3GTO - chains B and C of the 13 polymer chains in the assembly; structure by X-ray diffraction, 4.00 A resolution.

Chain B:
Name: DNA-directed RNA polymerase II subunit RPB2
Source organism: Saccharomyces cerevisiae
Notes: EC 2.7.7.6; fragment: DNA-directed RNA polymerase II 140 kDa polypeptide
UniProtKB: P08518 (RPB2_YEAST); numbering as in UniProt (aligned over 1-1224)
Sequence (1224 residues; row label = number of the first residue in the row):
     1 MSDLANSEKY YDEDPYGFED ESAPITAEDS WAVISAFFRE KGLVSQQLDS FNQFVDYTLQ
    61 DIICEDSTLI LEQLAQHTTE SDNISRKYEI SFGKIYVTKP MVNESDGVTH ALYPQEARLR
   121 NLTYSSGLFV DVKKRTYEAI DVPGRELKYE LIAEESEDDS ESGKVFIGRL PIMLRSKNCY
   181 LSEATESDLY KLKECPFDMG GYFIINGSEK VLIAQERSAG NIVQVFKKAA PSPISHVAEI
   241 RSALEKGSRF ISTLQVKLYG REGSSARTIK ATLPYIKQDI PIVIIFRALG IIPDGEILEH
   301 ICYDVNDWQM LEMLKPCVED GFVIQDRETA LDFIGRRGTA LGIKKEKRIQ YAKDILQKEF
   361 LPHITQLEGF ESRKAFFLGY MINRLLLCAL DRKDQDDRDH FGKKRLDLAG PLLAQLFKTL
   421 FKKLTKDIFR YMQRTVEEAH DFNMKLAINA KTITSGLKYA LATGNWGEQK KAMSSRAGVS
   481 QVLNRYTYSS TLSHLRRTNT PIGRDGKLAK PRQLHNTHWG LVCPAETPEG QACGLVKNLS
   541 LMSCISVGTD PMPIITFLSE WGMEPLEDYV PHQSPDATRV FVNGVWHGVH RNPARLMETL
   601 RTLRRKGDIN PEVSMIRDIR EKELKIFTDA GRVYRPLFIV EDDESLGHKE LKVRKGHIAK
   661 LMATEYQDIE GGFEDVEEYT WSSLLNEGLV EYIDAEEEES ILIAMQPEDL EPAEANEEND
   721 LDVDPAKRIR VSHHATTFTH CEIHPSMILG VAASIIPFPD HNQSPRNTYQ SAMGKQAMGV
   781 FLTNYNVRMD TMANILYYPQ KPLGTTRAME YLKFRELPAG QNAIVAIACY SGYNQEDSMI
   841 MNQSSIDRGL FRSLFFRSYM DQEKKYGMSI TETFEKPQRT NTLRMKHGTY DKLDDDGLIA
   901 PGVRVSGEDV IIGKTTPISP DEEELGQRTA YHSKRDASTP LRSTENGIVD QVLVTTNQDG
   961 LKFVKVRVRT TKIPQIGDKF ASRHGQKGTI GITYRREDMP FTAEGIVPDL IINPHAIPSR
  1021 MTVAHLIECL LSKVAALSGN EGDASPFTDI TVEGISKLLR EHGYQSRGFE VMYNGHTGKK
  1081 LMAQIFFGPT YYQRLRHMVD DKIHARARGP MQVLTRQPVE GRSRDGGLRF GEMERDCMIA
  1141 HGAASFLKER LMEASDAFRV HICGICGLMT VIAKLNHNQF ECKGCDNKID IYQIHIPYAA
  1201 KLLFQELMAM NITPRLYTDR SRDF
Unresolved in the structure: 1-19, 71-89, 135-163, 336-344, 438-445, 503-508, 669-677, 716-721, 920-932
Bound ions: Zn2+: C1163, C1166, C1182

Chain C:
Name: DNA-directed RNA polymerase II subunit RPB3
Source organism: Saccharomyces cerevisiae
Notes: fragment: DNA-directed RNA polymerase II 45 kDa polypeptide
UniProtKB: P16370 (RPB3_YEAST); numbering as in UniProt (aligned over 1-318)
Sequence (318 residues; each row starts with the number of its first residue):
     1 MSEEGPQVKI REASKDNVDF ILSNVDLAMA NSLRRVMIAE IPTLAIDSVE VETNTTVLAD
    61 EFIAHRLGLI PLQSMDIEQL EYSRDCFCED HCDKCSVVLT LQAFGESEST TNVYSKDLVI
   121 VSNLMGRNIG HPIIQDKEGN GVLICKLRKG QELKLTCVAK KGIAKEHAKW GPAAAIEFEY
   181 DPWNKLKHTD YWYEQDSAKE WPQSKNCEYE DPPNEGDPFD YKAQADTFYM NVESVGSIPV
   241 DQVVVRGIDT LQKKVASILL ALTQMDQDKV NFASGDNNTA SNMLGSNEDV MMTGAEQDPY
   301 SNASQMGNTG SGGYDNAW
Unresolved in the structure: 1-2, 269-318
Bound ions: Zn2+: C86, C92, C95
UniProt features mapped onto this chain:
  - binding site (Zn(2+)): C86, C88, C92, C95
  - modified residue: S2 (N-acetylserine)
  - natural variant: A30 (A30D: In mutant RPB3-1)
  - mutagenesis: K9 (K9E: Transcript termination readthrough)

How chain B and chain C interact:
Residue-residue contacts (71):
  Y797(B) - E61(C)
  Y797(B) - F62(C)  hydrophobic
  Y798(B) - F62(C)
  Y798(B) - H65(C)
  Y798(B) - R66(C)  hydrogen bond
  S844(B) - A168(C)
  D847(B) - H65(C)
  D847(B) - H167(C)  hydrogen bond (backbone-side chain)
  D847(B) - A168(C)
  R848(B) - H65(C)
  G849(B) - H65(C)
  R852(B) - H65(C)  hydrogen bond
  I948(B) - E61(C)
  R969(B) - A59(C)
  R969(B) - D60(C)  salt bridge
  R969(B) - E61(C)  salt bridge
  T970(B) - E61(C)
  T971(B) - E61(C)  hydrogen bond (backbone-side chain)
  R995(B) - K165(C)
  R996(B) - I38(C)
  R996(B) - A174(C)  hydrogen bond (side chain-backbone)
  E997(B) - R34(C)  hydrogen bond (backbone-side chain)
  E997(B) - R35(C)
  E997(B) - I38(C)
  E997(B) - A39(C)
  D998(B) - R35(C)  salt bridge
  F1001(B) - R34(C)
  F1001(B) - F178(C)  hydrophobic
  A1003(B) - E177(C)
  A1003(B) - F178(C)  hydrogen bond (backbone-backbone)
  E1004(B) - E177(C)
  G1005(B) - I176(C)
  R1060(B) - K199(C)  hydrogen bond (side chain-backbone)
  R1060(B) - W201(C)
  G1063(B) - P202(C)
  Q1065(B) - E200(C)
  Q1065(B) - W201(C)
  R1067(B) - E194(C)  salt bridge
  F1069(B) - W192(C)
  F1069(B) - W201(C)  hydrophobic
  E1070(B) - W201(C)
  V1071(B) - Y191(C)
  V1071(B) - W201(C)  hydrophobic
  Y1073(B) - F178(C)
  Y1073(B) - E179(C)
  Y1073(B) - Y180(C)  hydrophobic
  G1075(B) - R34(C)
  G1075(B) - R35(C)  hydrogen bond (backbone-side chain)
  H1076(B) - N31(C)  hydrogen bond (backbone-side chain)
  H1076(B) - R35(C)
  T1077(B) - L27(C)
  T1077(B) - N31(C)  hydrogen bond (backbone-side chain)
  G1078(B) - L27(C)
  G1078(B) - N31(C)  hydrogen bond (backbone-side chain)
  G1078(B) - Y180(C)
  K1079(B) - Y180(C)
  K1079(B) - H188(C)
  K1080(B) - Y180(C)  hydrogen bond (backbone-side chain)
  K1080(B) - D181(C)  hydrogen bond (side chain-backbone)
  K1080(B) - H188(C)
  K1080(B) - T189(C)
  L1081(B) - T189(C)
  M1082(B) - K187(C)
  M1082(B) - H188(C)
  M1082(B) - T189(C)
  M1082(B) - D190(C)  hydrogen bond (backbone-backbone)
  Q1084(B) - T189(C)
  Q1084(B) - D190(C)  hydrogen bond (side chain-backbone)
  Q1084(B) - Y191(C)
  Q1084(B) - W192(C)
  Q1084(B) - W201(C)
Interface residues without a listed pair, chain B (41 interface residues in all): Y785, L854, M999, Y1064, A1083
Interface residues without a listed pair, chain C (38 interface residues in all): V57, A164, A173, A175, N184

Summary:
The interface between chain B and chain C involves 41 residues on one side and 38 on the other; the contacts
include 16 hydrogen bonds and 4 salt bridges. Polar pairs include R969(B)-D60(C), R969(B)-E61(C) and
D998(B)-R35(C).
Chain B is DNA-directed RNA polymerase II subunit RPB2 and chain C is DNA-directed RNA polymerase II subunit
RPB3, both from Saccharomyces cerevisiae; the structure, Backtracked RNA polymerase II complex with 15mer RNA,
was determined by X-ray diffraction (same publication as 3GTG, 3GTJ, 3GTK, 3GTL, 3GTM, 3GTP and 3GTQ).
